2NS8 - chains A and Z of the 5 polymer chains in the assembly; structure by X-ray diffraction, 2.55 A resolution.

[Chain A]
Molecule: Tetracycline repressor protein
Source organism: Escherichia coli
Reference sequence: chimeric construct of P04483, P0ACT4: residues 1-187 from P04483 (TETR2_ECOLI) positions 1-187 (same numbers); residues 188-208 from P0ACT4 positions 188-208 (same numbers)
Chain sequence (208 residues; each row starts with the number of its first residue):
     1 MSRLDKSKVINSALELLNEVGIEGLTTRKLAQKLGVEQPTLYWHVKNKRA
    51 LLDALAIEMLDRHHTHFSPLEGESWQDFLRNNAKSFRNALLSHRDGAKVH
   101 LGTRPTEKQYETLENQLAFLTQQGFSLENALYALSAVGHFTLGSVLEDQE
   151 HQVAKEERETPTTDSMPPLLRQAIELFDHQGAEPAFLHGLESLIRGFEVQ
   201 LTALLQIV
Disordered / not traced: 1-2, 203-208
Sequence notes: engineered mutation Ser68 (Cys in P04483), Asn88 (Cys in P04483), Thr121 (Cys in P04483), Ser144 (Cys in P04483)

[Chain Z]
Molecule: 16 residue peptide Tip (Transcription inducing peptide)
Chain sequence (17 residues; each row starts with the number of its first residue; numbering starts at 0):
     0 XWTWNAYAFAAPSGGGS
Disordered / not traced: 0, 5-16
Modified residues: ACE (acetyl group) at position 0

[How chain A and chain Z interact]
Contacting residue pairs - 15 pairs, chain A then chain Z:
  Leu25(A) - Trp1(Z)  hydrogen bond (backbone-side chain)
  Thr26(A) - Trp1(Z)
  Thr27(A) - Trp1(Z)
  Thr27(A) - Thr2(Z)  hydrogen bond (side chain-backbone)
  Thr27(A) - Trp3(Z)
  Arg28(A) - Asn4(Z)  hydrogen bond
  Gln38(A) - Thr2(Z)
  Gln38(A) - Trp3(Z)
  Gln38(A) - Asn4(Z)  hydrogen bond
  Tyr42(A) - Trp3(Z)
  Val45(A) - Trp1(Z)
  Val45(A) - Trp3(Z)
  Lys46(A) - Trp3(Z)  hydrogen bond (backbone-side chain)
  Asn47(A) - Trp1(Z)
  Lys48(A) - Trp1(Z)
Other interface residues (no listed pair), chain A (13 interface residues in all): Leu30, Leu41, Leu51

[In short]
The interface between chain A and chain Z involves 13 residues on one side and 4 on the other; the contacts
include 5 hydrogen bonds. Polar contacts include Leu25(A)-Trp1(Z), Thr27(A)-Thr2(Z) and Arg28(A)-Asn4(Z).
Chain A is Tetracycline repressor protein (Escherichia coli) and chain Z is 16 residue peptide Tip
(Transcription inducing peptide); the structure, How an in vitro selected peptide mimics the antibiotic
tetracycline to induce TET repressor, was determined by X-ray diffraction, deposited together with 2NS7.
